7VPD - chains C and O of the 11 polymer chains in the assembly; structure by electron microscopy, 3.77 A resolution.

Chain C:
Molecule: DNA-directed RNA polymerase subunit beta
Source organism: Streptomyces coelicolor A3(2)
Notes: EC 2.7.7.6
UniProtKB: Q9L0L0 (RPOB_STRCO); residues 1-1161 here = UniProt positions 1-1161
Sequence (1161 residues; row label = number of the first residue in the row):
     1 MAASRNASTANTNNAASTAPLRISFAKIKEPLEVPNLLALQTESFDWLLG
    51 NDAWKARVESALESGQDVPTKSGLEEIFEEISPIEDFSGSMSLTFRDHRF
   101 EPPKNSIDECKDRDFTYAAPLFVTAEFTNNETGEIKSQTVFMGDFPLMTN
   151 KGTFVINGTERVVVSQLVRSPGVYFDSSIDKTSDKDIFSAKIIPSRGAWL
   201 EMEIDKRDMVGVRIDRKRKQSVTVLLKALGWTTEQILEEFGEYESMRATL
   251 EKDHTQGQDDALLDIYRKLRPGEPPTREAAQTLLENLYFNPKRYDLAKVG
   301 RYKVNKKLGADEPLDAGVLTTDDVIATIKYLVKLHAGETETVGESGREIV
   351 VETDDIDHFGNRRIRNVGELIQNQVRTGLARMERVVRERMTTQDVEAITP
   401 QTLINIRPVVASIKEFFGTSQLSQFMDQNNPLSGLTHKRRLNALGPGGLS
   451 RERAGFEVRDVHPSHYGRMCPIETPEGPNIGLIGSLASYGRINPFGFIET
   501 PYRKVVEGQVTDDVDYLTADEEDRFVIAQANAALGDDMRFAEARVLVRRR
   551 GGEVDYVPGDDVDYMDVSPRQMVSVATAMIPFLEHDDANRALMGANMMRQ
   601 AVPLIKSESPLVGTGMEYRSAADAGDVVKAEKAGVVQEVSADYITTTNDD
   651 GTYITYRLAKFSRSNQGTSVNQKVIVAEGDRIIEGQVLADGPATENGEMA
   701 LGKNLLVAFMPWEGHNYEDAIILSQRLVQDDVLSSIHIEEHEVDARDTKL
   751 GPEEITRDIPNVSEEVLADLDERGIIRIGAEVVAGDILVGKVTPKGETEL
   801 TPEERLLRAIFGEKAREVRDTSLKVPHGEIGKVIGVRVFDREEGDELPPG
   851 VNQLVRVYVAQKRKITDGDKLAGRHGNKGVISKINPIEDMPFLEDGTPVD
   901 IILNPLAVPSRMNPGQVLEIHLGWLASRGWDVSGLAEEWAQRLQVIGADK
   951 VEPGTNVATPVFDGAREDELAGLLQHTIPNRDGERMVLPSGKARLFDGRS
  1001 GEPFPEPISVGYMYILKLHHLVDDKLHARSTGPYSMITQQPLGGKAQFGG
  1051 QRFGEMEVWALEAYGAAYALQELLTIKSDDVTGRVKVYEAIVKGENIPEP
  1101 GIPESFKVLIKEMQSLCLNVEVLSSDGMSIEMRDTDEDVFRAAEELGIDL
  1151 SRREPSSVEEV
Disordered / not traced: 1-15, 1132-1161

Chain O:
Molecule: 84-nt DNA strand
Sequence (84 nucleotides; each row starts with the number of its first residue):
     1 CAAGGCACATGACAACGGTGTTCAGTGCCGCGTTGCCCGATACCCCCTAC
    51 CCGTAGTTGACTGGCATCCGGGCGCCGGGTCGCC

Interface between chain C and chain O:
Pairs across the interface - 20 pairs, chain C then chain O:
  Arg-169(C) with DG70(O), hydrogen bond to the sugar
  Ile-192(C) with DC69(O), base contact
  Ile-193(C) with DC69(O), base contact
  Trp-199(C) with DC68(O), sugar contact; DC69(O), stacking on the base
  Glu-201(C) with DC69(O), base contact
  Arg-293(C) with DT67(O), base contact
  Ile-356(C) with DG70(O), base contact
  Arg-362(C) with DG70(O), base contact
  Arg-384(C) with DC65(O), salt bridge to the phosphate; DA66(O), salt bridge to the phosphate
  Leu-449(C) with DG70(O), base contact
  Glu-452(C) with DG71(O), base contact
  Arg-453(C) with DG70(O), salt bridge to the phosphate; DG71(O), phosphate contact; DG72(O), phosphate contact
  Ala-454(C) with DG72(O), sugar contact
  Gly-455(C) with DG72(O), phosphate contact
  Glu-457(C) with DG72(O), phosphate contact
  Val-458(C) with DG70(O), base contact
Other interface residues (no listed pair), chain C (19 interface residues in all): Leu-167, Pro-194, Gly-448

Summary:
Chain C and chain O form an interface of 19 and 8 residues respectively; the contacts include 1 hydrogen bond,
3 salt bridges and 1 aromatic stacking contact. Polar contacts include Arg-169(C)/DG70(O), Arg-384(C)/DC65(O)
and Arg-384(C)/DA66(O).
Here chain C is DNA-directed RNA polymerase subunit beta (Streptomyces coelicolor A3(2)) and chain O is an
84-nt DNA strand. Entry 7VPD (Cryo-EM structure of Streptomyces coelicolor RNAP-promoter open complex with one
Zur dimers) was determined by electron microscopy, deposited together with 7VO0, 7VO9, 7VPZ, 7X74, 7X75 and
7X76.
